Entry 6ME3 (X-ray diffraction, 2.90 A resolution); this record covers chain A.

# Chain A
Molecule: chimera protein of Melatonin receptor type 1A and GlgA glycogen synthase
Organism: Homo sapiens
UniProt: chimeric construct of P48039, Q9V2J8: residues 12-218 from P48039 (MTR1A_HUMAN) positions 12-218 (same numbers); residues 1001-1196 from Q9V2J8 positions 218-413 (UniProt number = residue number - 783); residues 228-325 from P48039 (MTR1A_HUMAN) positions 228-325 (same numbers)
Sequence (503 residues; row label = number of the first residue in the row):
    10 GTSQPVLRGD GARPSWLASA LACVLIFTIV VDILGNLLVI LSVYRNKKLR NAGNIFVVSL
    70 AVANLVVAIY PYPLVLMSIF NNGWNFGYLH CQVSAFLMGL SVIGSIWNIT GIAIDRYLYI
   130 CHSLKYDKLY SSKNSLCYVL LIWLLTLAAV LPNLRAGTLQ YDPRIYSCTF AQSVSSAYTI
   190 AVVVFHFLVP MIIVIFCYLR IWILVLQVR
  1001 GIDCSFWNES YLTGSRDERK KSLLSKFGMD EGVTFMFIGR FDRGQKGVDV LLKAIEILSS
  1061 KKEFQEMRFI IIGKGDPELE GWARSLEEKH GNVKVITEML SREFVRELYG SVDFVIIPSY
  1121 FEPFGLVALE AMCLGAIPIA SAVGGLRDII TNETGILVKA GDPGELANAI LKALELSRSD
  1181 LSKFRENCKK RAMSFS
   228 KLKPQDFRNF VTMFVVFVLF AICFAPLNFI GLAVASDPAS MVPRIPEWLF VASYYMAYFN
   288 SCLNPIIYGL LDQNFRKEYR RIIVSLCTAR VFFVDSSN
Disordered / not traced: 10-22, 319-325
Construct notes: expression tag (10-11); engineered mutation Asn73 (Asp in P48039), Phe95 (Leu in P48039), Ala104 (Gly in P48039), Trp116 (Phe in P48039), Asp124 (Asn in P48039), Leu127 (Cys in P48039), Phe251 (Trp in P48039), Pro292 (Ala in P48039), Asp299 (Asn in P48039)
Modified residues: Cys1004 (S-(2-amino-2-oxoethyl)-L-cysteine; YCM)
Swiss-Prot annotation at these positions:
  - binding site (melatonin): Asn162, Gln181
Disulfides: Cys100-Cys177
Residues lining bound ligands: 2-phenylmelatonin (JEY; N-[2-(5-methoxy-2-phenyl-1H-indol-3-yl)ethyl]acetamide): Ala104, Met107, Gly108, Val111, Val159, Asn162, Leu168, Thr178, Phe179, Gln181, Val191, Val192, Phe251, Leu254, Asn255, Tyr281, Ala284, Tyr285
What the authors report for this chain:
  - binding site for 2-phenylmelatonin: Asn162, Phe179, Gln181
  - mutagenesis - Y79A, P80A, Y81A, P82A, F179A, Q181A, N255A: decreased stability
  - mutagenesis - D73N, Y79A, Y79F, P80A, Y81A, P82A, H99L, G108A, N124D, F179A, Q181E, F196A, W251F, N255A, N299D: decreased signaling
  - mutagenesis - N162A, Q181A: abolished signaling
  - mutagenesis - N162A: unchanged stability
  - mutagenesis - A190F: decreased signaling in response to bitopic ligand
  - mutagenesis - A158M: abolished signaling in response to all tested agonists
  - mutagenesis - D73N: decreased binding to melatonin
  - mutagenesis - H195A: decreased expression
  - mutagenesis - L95F, G104A: unchanged signaling

# Overview
Ligands of chain A: 2-phenylmelatonin. Curated annotation (UniProt) lists melatonin-binding residues Asn162
and Gln181. The paper reports a binding site for 2-phenylmelatonin at Asn162, Phe179 and Gln181; D73N, Y79A
and Y79F, among others, reduce signaling; 22 substitutions were tested in all.
Chain A is chimera protein of Melatonin receptor type 1A and GlgA glycogen synthase (Homo sapiens); the
structure, XFEL crystal structure of human melatonin receptor MT1 in complex with 2-phenylmelatonin, was
determined by X-ray diffraction together with 6ME2, 6ME4 and 6ME5 from the same study.
